Entry 6ZHY (electron microscopy, 3.00 A resolution); this record covers chains A and J of the 9 polymer chains in the assembly.

[Chain A]
Molecule: Histone H3
Source organism: Xenopus laevis
UniProt: A0A310TTQ1 (A0A310TTQ1_XENLA); residues 0-135 here correspond to UniProt positions 1-136 (UniProt number = residue number + 1)
Chain sequence (136 residues; numbered 0 to 135; the number before each row is that of its first residue; numbering starts at 0):
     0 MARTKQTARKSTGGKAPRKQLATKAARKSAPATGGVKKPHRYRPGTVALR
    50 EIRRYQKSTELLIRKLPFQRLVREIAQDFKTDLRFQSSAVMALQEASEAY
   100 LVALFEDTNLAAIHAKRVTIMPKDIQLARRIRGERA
Disordered / not traced: 0-37, 135
Differences from the reference sequence: engineered mutation Ala110 (Cys111 in A0A310TTQ1)

[Chain J]
Molecule: DNA (110-MER) Widom 601 sequence
Source organism: synthetic construct
Sequence (145 nucleotides; row label = number of the first residue in the row; numbers below 1 keep their minus sign (DA-72 is residue -72)):
   -72 ATCGATGTATATATCTGACACGTGCCTGGAGACTAGGGAGTAATCCCCTT
   -22 GGCGGTTAAAACGCGGGGGACAGCGCGTACGTGCGTTTAAGCGGTGCTAG
    28 AGCTGTCTACGACCAATTGAGCGGCCTCGGCACCGGGATTCTGAT
Disordered / not traced: -72 to -38

[Interface between chain A and chain J]
Contacting residue pairs - 21 pairs, chain A then chain J:
  Arg40(A) - DG8(J)  base contact
  Arg40(A) - DT9(J)  hydrogen bond to the base
  Tyr41(A) - DT9(J)  phosphate contact
  Tyr41(A) - DG10(J)  hydrogen bond to the phosphate
  Arg42(A) - DT9(J)  sugar contact
  Pro43(A) - DG8(J)  sugar contact
  Pro43(A) - DT9(J)  sugar contact
  Gly44(A) - DG8(J)  hydrogen bond to the phosphate
  Gly44(A) - DT9(J)  hydrogen bond to the phosphate
  Thr45(A) - DT9(J)  hydrogen bond to the phosphate
  Val46(A) - DT9(J)  hydrogen bond to the phosphate
  Ala47(A) - DT9(J)  hydrogen bond to the phosphate
  Arg63(A) - DA17(J)  phosphate contact
  Arg63(A) - DG18(J)  salt bridge to the phosphate
  Lys64(A) - DG18(J)  hydrogen bond to the phosphate
  Leu65(A) - DA17(J)  phosphate contact
  Leu65(A) - DG18(J)  hydrogen bond to the phosphate
  Pro66(A) - DA17(J)  sugar contact
  Arg69(A) - DA17(J)  salt bridge to the phosphate
  Arg83(A) - DA26(J)  hydrogen bond to the phosphate
  Arg83(A) - DG27(J)  salt bridge to the phosphate
Also at the interface, not in a pair above, chain A (17 interface residues in all): His39, Asp81, Thr118
Also at the interface, not in a pair above, chain J (8 interface residues in all): DC7

[Overview]
The interface between chain A and chain J involves 17 residues on one side and 8 on the other, with 10
hydrogen bonds and 3 salt bridges. Polar pairs include Arg40(A)-DT9(J), Tyr41(A)-DG10(J) and Gly44(A)-DG8(J).
Here chain A is Histone H3 (Xenopus laevis) and chain J is DNA (110-MER) Widom 601 sequence (synthetic
construct). Entry 6ZHY (Cryo-EM structure of the regulatory linker of ALC1 bound to the nucleosome's acidic
patch: hexasome class) was determined by electron microscopy (same publication as 6ZHX).
